5JIU - chains B and D of the 4 polymer chains in the assembly; structure by X-ray diffraction, 2.05 A resolution.

[Chain B]
Protein: Ran-binding protein 9
Source organism: Homo sapiens
Reference sequence: Q96S59 (RANB9_HUMAN); residue numbers follow UniProt; this construct covers 108-350
Sequence (243 residues; row label = number of the first residue in the row):
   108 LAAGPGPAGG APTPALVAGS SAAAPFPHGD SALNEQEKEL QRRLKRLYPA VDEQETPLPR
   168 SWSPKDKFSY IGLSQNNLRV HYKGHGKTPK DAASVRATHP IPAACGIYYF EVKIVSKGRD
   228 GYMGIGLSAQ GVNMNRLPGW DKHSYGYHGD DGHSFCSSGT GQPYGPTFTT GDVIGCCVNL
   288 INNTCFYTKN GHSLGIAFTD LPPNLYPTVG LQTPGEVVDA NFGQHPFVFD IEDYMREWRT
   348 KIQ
Unresolved in the structure: 108-140, 350

[Chain D]
Protein: Probable ATP-dependent RNA helicase DDX4
Notes: EC 3.6.4.13
Reference sequence: Q61496 (DDX4_MOUSE); residues 494-513 here correspond to UniProt positions 201-220 (UniProt number = residue number - 293)
Sequence (20 residues; each row starts with the number of its first residue):
   494 KSETEGGESS DSQGPKVTYI
Unresolved in the structure: 494-500, 507-513
Swiss-Prot annotation at these positions:
  - region: K494 to I513 (Interaction with RANBP9)

[How chain B and chain D interact]
Pairs across the interface (15):
  K197(B) - D504(D)
  Y229(B) - E501(D)
  R243(B) - D504(D)  salt bridge
  L244(B) - E501(D)
  W247(B) - S502(D)  hydrogen bond (side chain-backbone)
  W247(B) - S503(D)
  W247(B) - D504(D)
  H255(B) - S502(D)  hydrogen bond (side chain-backbone)
  D257(B) - S502(D)  hydrogen bond
  D258(B) - E501(D)
  D258(B) - S502(D)  hydrogen bond
  F262(B) - S502(D)
  G266(B) - S503(D)
  G266(B) - D504(D)  hydrogen bond (backbone-backbone)
  Q319(B) - E501(D)

[Overview]
11 residues of chain B face 4 of chain D across their interface; the contacts include 5 hydrogen bonds and 1
salt bridge. Polar contacts include R243(B)-D504(D), W247(B)-S502(D) and H255(B)-S502(D).
Chain B is Ran-binding protein 9 (Homo sapiens) and chain D is Probable ATP-dependent RNA helicase DDX4; the
structure, The crystal structure of RanBPM/9 IUS-SPRY domain in complex with DDX-4 peptide, was determined by
X-ray diffraction (same publication as 5JI7, 5JI9 and 5JIA).
